Entry 8ESW (electron microscopy, 3.30 A resolution); this record covers chains V2 and V1 of the 43 polymer chains in the assembly.

[Chain V2]
Name: NADH dehydrogenase (Ubiquinone) 24 kDa subunit, isoform A
From: Drosophila melanogaster
UniProtKB: Q9VX36 (Q9VX36_DROME); numbering as in UniProt (aligned over 1-242)
Chain sequence (242 residues; each row starts with the number of its first residue):
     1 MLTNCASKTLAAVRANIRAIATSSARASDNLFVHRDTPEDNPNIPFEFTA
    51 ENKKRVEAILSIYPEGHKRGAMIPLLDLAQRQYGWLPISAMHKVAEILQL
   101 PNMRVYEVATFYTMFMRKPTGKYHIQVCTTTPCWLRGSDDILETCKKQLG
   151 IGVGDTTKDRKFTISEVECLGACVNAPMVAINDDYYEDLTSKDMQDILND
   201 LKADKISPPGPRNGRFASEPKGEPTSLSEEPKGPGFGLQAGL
Disordered / not traced: 1-28
Ion coordination: 2Fe-2S cluster Fe: C128, C133, C169, C173
Small-molecule neighbours: 2Fe-2S cluster (FES): C128, T130, P132, C133, C169, L170, G171, C173, M178

[Chain V1]
Name: NADH dehydrogenase [ubiquinone] flavoprotein 1, mitochondrial
From: Drosophila melanogaster
Notes: EC 7.1.1.2
UniProtKB: Q9VMI3 (Q9VMI3_DROME); residues 1-474 here = UniProt positions 1-474
Chain sequence (474 residues; each row starts with the number of its first residue):
     1 MAAIVRFNLLTKPQIVATLPASLHVQRFQSTQAPPPGTPPPQTKTKFGPL
    51 ADEDRIFTNLYGRHDWRLKGALKRGDWYKTKEIVLKGADWIVNEIKTSGL
   101 RGRGGAGFPSGMKWSFMNKPGDGRPKYLVVNADEGEPGTCKDREIMRHDP
   151 HKLVEGCLIAGRAMGAQAAYIYIRGEFYNEASNMQLAIAEAYQAGLIGKN
   201 ACGTGYDFDVFMHRGAGAYICGEETALIESLEGKQGKPRLKPPFPADVGV
   251 FGCPTTVTNVETVAVAPTICRRGGVWFASFGRTRNSGTKLFNISGHVNRP
   301 CTVEEEMSIPLKELIERHCGGVTGGWDNLLGVIPGGSSTPIIPKNVCDDV
   351 IMDFDGLIAAQTSLGTAAIIVMDKSTDVIKAIARLISFYKHESCGQCTPC
   401 REGIGWMNKIMTRFVKGDAQPAEIDMLWEISKQIEGHTICALGDGAAWPV
   451 QGLIRHFRPEIEKRMQLHAKRVSN
Disordered / not traced: 1-35
Disulfide bonds: C301-C319
Ion coordination: 4Fe-4S cluster Fe: C394, C397, C400, C440
Small-molecule neighbours:
  - FMN (flavin mononucleotide): G102, R103, G104, A106, F108, K113, N131, D133, E134, G135, Y219, I220, G222, E223, E224, V257, T258, N259, T262, C440, A441, L442
  - 4Fe-4S cluster (SF4): I220, P238, S393, C394, G395, Q396, C397, C400, T438, I439, C440, L442, G443

[Interface between chain V2 and chain V1]
Contacting residue pairs (138; chain V2 residue first):
  I62(V2) - Y170(V1)
  I62(V2) - F211(V1)  hydrophobic
  Y63(V2) - M212(V1)
  Y63(V2) - H213(V1)  hydrogen bond
  P64(V2) - Y170(V1)
  H67(V2) - F251(V1)
  R69(V2) - E232(V1)
  R69(V2) - G233(V1)
  G70(V2) - H213(V1)
  G70(V2) - L231(V1)
  G70(V2) - E232(V1)  hydrogen bond (backbone-backbone)
  G70(V2) - G233(V1)
  M72(V2) - G233(V1)
  I73(V2) - R214(V1)
  I73(V2) - S230(V1)
  D77(V2) - R214(V1)  salt bridge
  R81(V2) - Y178(V1)
  R81(V2) - R214(V1)
  E107(V2) - Q235(V1)  hydrogen bond
  V108(V2) - G233(V1)
  V108(V2) - K234(V1)
  V108(V2) - Q235(V1)
  F111(V2) - I220(V1)  hydrophobic
  F111(V2) - Q235(V1)
  F111(V2) - G236(V1)
  F111(V2) - C394(V1)  hydrophobic
  Y112(V2) - A216(V1)
  Y112(V2) - A218(V1)  hydrophobic
  Y112(V2) - C221(V1)
  Y112(V2) - S230(V1)  hydrogen bond
  Y112(V2) - K234(V1)
  Y112(V2) - Q235(V1)
  Y112(V2) - G236(V1)
  T113(V2) - A216(V1)
  T113(V2) - G217(V1)  hydrogen bond (side chain-backbone)
  M114(V2) - G175(V1)
  M114(V2) - E176(V1)
  M114(V2) - A216(V1)  hydrophobic
  F115(V2) - A216(V1)  hydrophobic
  T129(V2) - R384(V1)  hydrogen bond (backbone-side chain)
  T130(V2) - P137(V1)
  T130(V2) - R384(V1)
  T131(V2) - A381(V1)  hydrogen bond (side chain-backbone)
  T131(V2) - R384(V1)
  T131(V2) - L385(V1)
  P132(V2) - P137(V1)
  P132(V2) - G138(V1)
  P132(V2) - I370(V1)  hydrophobic
  W134(V2) - D377(V1)
  W134(V2) - K380(V1)
  W134(V2) - A381(V1)  hydrophobic
  L135(V2) - H296(V1)  hydrogen bond (backbone-side chain)
  L135(V2) - I370(V1)  hydrophobic
  L135(V2) - V371(V1)
  L135(V2) - M372(V1)  hydrophobic
  L135(V2) - T376(V1)
  R136(V2) - V297(V1)  hydrogen bond (side chain-backbone)
  R136(V2) - P300(V1)
  E168(V2) - R384(V1)  salt bridge
  E168(V2) - F388(V1)
  E168(V2) - H391(V1)  salt bridge
  E168(V2) - E392(V1)
  C169(V2) - G135(V1)
  C169(V2) - E136(V1)
  C169(V2) - P137(V1)  hydrophobic
  C169(V2) - R174(V1)  hydrogen bond (backbone-side chain)
  L170(V2) - R174(V1)
  L170(V2) - E176(V1)
  L170(V2) - F177(V1)
  A172(V2) - C140(V1)
  A172(V2) - R143(V1)
  C173(V2) - G138(V1)  hydrogen bond (side chain-backbone)
  C173(V2) - C140(V1)
  C173(V2) - S294(V1)
  V174(V2) - C140(V1)  hydrophobic
  V174(V2) - P300(V1)
  V174(V2) - C301(V1)
  V174(V2) - T302(V1)
  D183(V2) - Y178(V1)
  D184(V2) - N179(V1)
  Y185(V2) - E176(V1)
  Y185(V2) - F177(V1)
  R215(V2) - P300(V1)
  A217(V2) - Y61(V1)
  A217(V2) - E144(V1)
  A217(V2) - R147(V1)
  A217(V2) - H148(V1)
  S218(V2) - Y61(V1)
  S218(V2) - R143(V1)
  S218(V2) - E144(V1)  hydrogen bond
  S218(V2) - R147(V1)
  S218(V2) - T302(V1)
  E219(V2) - Y61(V1)
  E219(V2) - R63(V1)  salt bridge
  E219(V2) - P300(V1)
  E219(V2) - T302(V1)
  P220(V2) - Y61(V1)
  P220(V2) - R299(V1)
  P220(V2) - P300(V1)
  K221(V2) - R299(V1)  hydrogen bond (backbone-side chain)
  E223(V2) - R299(V1)
  T225(V2) - R299(V1)
  T225(V2) - H318(V1)
  S226(V2) - R55(V1)
  S226(V2) - Y61(V1)  hydrogen bond
  S226(V2) - R63(V1)  hydrogen bond (backbone-side chain)
  L227(V2) - D52(V1)  hydrogen bond (backbone-side chain)
  L227(V2) - R55(V1)
  L227(V2) - F57(V1)
  L227(V2) - T58(V1)
  L227(V2) - L60(V1)
  L227(V2) - R63(V1)  hydrogen bond (backbone-side chain)
  S228(V2) - D52(V1)  hydrogen bond
  E229(V2) - D52(V1)
  P231(V2) - T58(V1)
  P231(V2) - H64(V1)
  P231(V2) - R74(V1)
  K232(V2) - R74(V1)
  G233(V2) - G75(V1)
  P234(V2) - G75(V1)
  P234(V2) - Y78(V1)  hydrophobic
  G235(V2) - Y78(V1)
  F236(V2) - E53(V1)
  F236(V2) - R272(V1)
  G237(V2) - R271(V1)
  G237(V2) - R272(V1)
  L238(V2) - Y78(V1)  hydrophobic
  L238(V2) - R271(V1)
  Q239(V2) - W90(V1)
  Q239(V2) - C270(V1)  hydrogen bond (side chain-backbone)
  Q239(V2) - R271(V1)
  Q239(V2) - G273(V1)
  G241(V2) - K86(V1)
  L242(V2) - K79(V1)  hydrogen bond (backbone-side chain)
  L242(V2) - E82(V1)
  L242(V2) - I83(V1)  hydrophobic
  L242(V2) - K86(V1)
  L242(V2) - W90(V1)  hydrophobic
Interface residues without a listed pair, chain V2 (63 interface residues in all): P74, V167, G171, E187, F216, G222, P224
Interface residues without a listed pair, chain V1 (88 interface residues in all): G62, L72, K73, E94, Y127, T139, Y172, G215, G274, N292, G295, V303, C319

[Overview]
63 residues of chain V2 face 88 of chain V1 across their interface, with 20 hydrogen bonds and 4 salt bridges.
Polar pairs include D77(V2)-R214(V1), E168(V2)-R384(V1) and E168(V2)-H391(V1). Ligands of chain V2: 2Fe-2S
cluster. Bound to chain V1: flavin mononucleotide and 4Fe-4S cluster.
Here chain V2 is NADH dehydrogenase (Ubiquinone) 24 kDa subunit, isoform A and chain V1 is NADH dehydrogenase
[ubiquinone] flavoprotein 1, mitochondrial, both from Drosophila melanogaster. Entry 8ESW (Structure of
mitochondrial complex I from Drosophila melanogaster, Flexible-class 1) was determined by electron microscopy,
deposited together with 8ESZ.
